PDB entry 8G25 | X-ray diffraction, 1.80 A resolution | chains A and C of the 3 polymer chains in the assembly

# Chain A
Name: Cathepsin-G
Source organism: Homo sapiens
Notes: fragment: C-terminal truncation
Reference sequence: P08311 (CATG_HUMAN); residues 16-238 here correspond to UniProt positions 21-243 (UniProt number = residue number + 5)
Sequence (223 residues; numbered 16 to 238; the number before each row is that of its first residue):
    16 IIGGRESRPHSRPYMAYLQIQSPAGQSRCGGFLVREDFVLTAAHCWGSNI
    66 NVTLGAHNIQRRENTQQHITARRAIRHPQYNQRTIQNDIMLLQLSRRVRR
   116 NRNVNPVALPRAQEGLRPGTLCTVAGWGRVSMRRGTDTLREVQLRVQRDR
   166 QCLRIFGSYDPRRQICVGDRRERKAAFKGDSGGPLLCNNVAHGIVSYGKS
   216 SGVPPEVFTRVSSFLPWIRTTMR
Swiss-Prot annotation at these positions:
  - region (Important for antimicrobial activity): I16 to R20, H92 to L106
  - active site (Charge relay system): H59, D103, S196
  - glycosylation: N66 (N-linked (GlcNAc...) (complex) asparagine)
Disulfide bonds: C44-C60, C137-C202, C167-C181

# Chain C
Name: MAP domain-containing protein
Source organism: Staphylococcus aureus subsp. aureus Mu50
Reference sequence: A0A0H3JUK5 (A0A0H3JUK5_STAAM); residues 31-144 here = UniProt positions 31-144
Sequence (117 residues; row label = number of the first residue in the row):
    28 GSTAEKDKLPATQKAKEMQNVPYTIAVDGIMAFNQSYLNLPKDSQLSYLD
    78 LGNKVKALLYDERGVTPEKIRNAKSAVYTITWKDGSKKEVDLKKDSYTAN
   128 LFDSNSIKQIDINVKTK
Disordered / not traced: 28-41
Sequence notes: expression tag (28-30)

# Chain A / chain C interface
Pairs across the interface (56; chain A residue first):
  Q36(A) with N66(C)
  A39(A) with L65(C); N66(C), hydrogen bond (backbone-backbone)
  G40(A) with Y64(C); N66(C)
  Q41(A) with N47(C); S63(C); Y64(C), hydrogen bond (backbone-backbone)
  S42(A) with N61(C); Q62(C), hydrogen bond (side chain-backbone); S63(C), hydrogen bond
  R43(A) with N61(C); Q62(C), hydrogen bond (backbone-backbone); Y64(C), hydrogen bond
  C44(A) with N61(C)
  H59(A) with A59(C); F60(C); N61(C)
  Q97(A) with E89(C); R90(C), hydrogen bond (backbone-side chain); G91(C)
  R98(A) with R90(C), hydrogen bond (backbone-side chain); G91(C)
  I100(A) with I57(C), hydrophobic; R90(C)
  R144(A) with Q62(C)
  F171(A) with I57(C), hydrophobic
  A191(A) with F60(C)
  F192(A) with M58(C), hydrophobic; F60(C)
  K193(A) with T51(C); M58(C); F60(C); N61(C); Q62(C)
  G194(A) with F60(C), hydrogen bond (backbone-backbone); N61(C); Q62(C)
  D195(A) with F60(C), hydrogen bond (backbone-backbone)
  S196(A) with F60(C), hydrogen bond (backbone-backbone); N61(C), hydrogen bond (side chain-backbone)
  V210(A) with F60(C), hydrophobic
  S211(A) with A59(C); F60(C), hydrogen bond (backbone-backbone)
  Y212(A) with I57(C), hydrophobic; M58(C); A59(C), hydrophobic; F60(C)
  G213(A) with G56(C); I57(C); M58(C), hydrogen bond (backbone-backbone); F60(C)
  K214(A) with G56(C); F60(C)
  S215(A) with M58(C)
  E221(A) with F60(C)
Also at the interface, not in a pair above, chain A (29 interface residues in all): C60, Y95, I170
Also at the interface, not in a pair above, chain C (18 interface residues in all): A53, K96

# Summary
29 residues of chain A and 18 residues of chain C are in contact, with 14 hydrogen bonds. Polar contacts
include S42(A)-Q62(C), S42(A)-S63(C) and R43(A)-Y64(C). UniProt lists 3 active-site residues on chain A.
Chain A is Cathepsin-G (Homo sapiens) and chain C is MAP domain-containing protein (Staphylococcus aureus
subsp. aureus Mu50); the structure, Crystal Structure of Cathepsin-G and Neutrophil Elastase Inhibited by S.
aureus EapH2 at pH 7.5, was determined by X-ray diffraction together with 8G24 and 8G26 from the same study.
